PDB entry 6Y97 | electron microscopy, 4.33 A resolution (low resolution: residue-level contacts below are approximate; hydrogen-bond / salt-bridge calls are withheld) | chains H and L of the 4 polymer chains in the assembly

# Chain H
Name: Obinutuzumab Fab heavy chain
Organism: Homo sapiens
Notes: antibody fragment or engineered binder
Amino-acid sequence (116 residues; row label = number of the first residue in the row):
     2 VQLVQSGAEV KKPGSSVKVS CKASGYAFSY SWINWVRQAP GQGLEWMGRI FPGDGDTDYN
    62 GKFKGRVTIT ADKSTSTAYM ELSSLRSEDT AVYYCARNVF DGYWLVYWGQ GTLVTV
Cystine bridges: Cys22-Cys96

# Chain L
Name: Obinutuzumab Fab light chain
Organism: Homo sapiens
Notes: antibody fragment or engineered binder
Amino-acid sequence (110 residues; numbered 1 to 110; the number before each row is that of its first residue):
     1 DIVMTQTPLS LPVTPGEPAS ISCRSSKSLL HSNGITYLYW YLQKPGQSPQ LLIYQMSNLV
    61 SGVPDRFSGS GSGTDFTLKI SRVEAEDVGV YYCAQNLELP YTFGGGTKVE
Cystine bridges: Cys23-Cys93

# How chain H and chain L interact
Pairs across the interface - 30 pairs, chain H then chain L:
  Val37(H) - Phe103(L)
  Gly44(H) - Gly104(L)
  Gly44(H) - Gly105(L)
  Leu45(H) - Tyr41(L)
  Leu45(H) - Tyr92(L)
  Leu45(H) - Phe103(L)
  Trp47(H) - Leu99(L)
  Trp47(H) - Pro100(L)
  Trp47(H) - Tyr101(L)
  Arg50(H) - Leu99(L)
  Arg50(H) - Tyr101(L)
  Asp59(H) - Leu99(L)
  Tyr60(H) - Leu99(L)
  Asn61(H) - Pro100(L)
  Tyr95(H) - Pro49(L)
  Gly103(H) - Tyr39(L)
  Gly103(H) - Tyr54(L)
  Gly103(H) - Gln55(L)
  Tyr104(H) - Tyr54(L)
  Trp105(H) - Tyr39(L)
  Trp105(H) - Tyr41(L)
  Trp105(H) - Asn96(L)
  Trp105(H) - Tyr101(L)
  Trp105(H) - Phe103(L)
  Leu106(H) - Tyr41(L)
  Val107(H) - Leu51(L)
  Trp109(H) - Tyr41(L)
  Trp109(H) - Pro49(L)
  Trp109(H) - Gln50(L)
  Gly110(H) - Ser48(L)
Also at the interface, not in a pair above, chain H (18 interface residues in all): Gln43, Glu46
Also at the interface, not in a pair above, chain L (17 interface residues in all): Val60

# Overview
The interface between chain H and chain L involves 18 residues on one side and 17 on the other.
Here chain H is Obinutuzumab Fab heavy chain and chain L is Obinutuzumab Fab light chain, both from Homo
sapiens. Entry 6Y97 (Structure of full-length CD20 in complex with Obinutuzumab Fab) was determined by
electron microscopy together with 6Y90 and 6Y9A from the same study.
